Entry 7QTK (electron microscopy, 3.84 A resolution); this record covers chains B and C of the 3 polymer chains in the assembly.

[Chain B]
Protein: P2G3 Heavy Chain
Source organism: Homo sapiens
Chain sequence (228 residues; row label = number of the first residue in the row):
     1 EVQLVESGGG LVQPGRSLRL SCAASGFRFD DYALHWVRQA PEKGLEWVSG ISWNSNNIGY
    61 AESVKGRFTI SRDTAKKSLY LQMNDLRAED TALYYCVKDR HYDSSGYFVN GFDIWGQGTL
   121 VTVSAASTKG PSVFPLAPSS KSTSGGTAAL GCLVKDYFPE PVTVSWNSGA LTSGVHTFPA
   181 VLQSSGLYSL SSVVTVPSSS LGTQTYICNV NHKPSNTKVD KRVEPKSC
Disulfide bonds: C22-C96, C152-C208

[Chain C]
Protein: P2G3 Light Chain
Source organism: Homo sapiens
Chain sequence (214 residues; numbered 1 to 214; the number before each row is that of its first residue):
     1 DIQLTQSPSF LSASVGDRVT VTCRASQGIS SYVAWYQQKA GKAPTLLIYT ASTLQSGVPS
    61 RFSGSGSGTE FTLTISSLQP EDFATYYCQQ LHSYPVTFGQ GTRLDIERTV AAPSVFIFPP
   121 SDEQLKSGTA SVVCLLNNFY PREAKVQWKV DNALQSGNSQ ESVTEQDSKD STYSLSSTLT
   181 LSKADYEKHK VYACEVTHQG LSSPVTKSFN RGEC
Disulfide bonds: C23-C88, C134-C194

[Interface between chain B and chain C]
Inter-chain disulfides: C228(B)-C214(C)
Residue-residue contacts (55; chain B residue first):
  H35(B) - Y94(C)
  Q39(B) - Q38(C)  hydrogen bond
  G44(B) - Y87(C)
  L45(B) - Y87(C)  hydrophobic
  L45(B) - F98(C)  hydrophobic
  W47(B) - Y94(C)
  W47(B) - P95(C)  hydrophobic
  W47(B) - V96(C)  hydrophobic
  G50(B) - Y94(C)
  G59(B) - Y94(C)
  E62(B) - D1(C)
  R100(B) - Y49(C)
  R100(B) - Q55(C)
  S104(B) - Y94(C)
  S105(B) - L91(C)  hydrogen bond (side chain-backbone)
  S105(B) - S93(C)  hydrogen bond (side chain-backbone)
  S105(B) - Y94(C)
  G106(B) - L91(C)
  Y107(B) - Y32(C)
  F108(B) - Y32(C)
  F108(B) - T50(C)
  N110(B) - Y49(C)
  N110(B) - L91(C)
  G111(B) - Y36(C)
  F112(B) - Y36(C)  hydrogen bond (backbone-side chain)
  F112(B) - L46(C)
  D113(B) - L46(C)
  W115(B) - Y36(C)
  W115(B) - A43(C)  hydrophobic
  W115(B) - P44(C)
  G116(B) - A43(C)
  F134(B) - E123(C)
  F134(B) - Q124(C)
  P135(B) - S121(C)  hydrogen bond (backbone-side chain)
  L136(B) - F118(C)  hydrophobic
  K141(B) - F116(C)
  K141(B) - C214(C)  hydrogen bond (side chain-backbone)
  S142(B) - F116(C)
  S142(B) - F118(C)
  T143(B) - F116(C)
  A149(B) - F118(C)
  K155(B) - Q124(C)
  H176(B) - S174(C)
  F178(B) - L135(C)  hydrophobic
  F178(B) - S162(C)
  F178(B) - T164(C)
  F178(B) - S174(C)
  F178(B) - L175(C)
  F178(B) - S176(C)
  P179(B) - S162(C)
  P179(B) - V163(C)
  V181(B) - Q160(C)
  V181(B) - S162(C)
  L182(B) - Q160(C)
  C228(B) - C214(C)  disulfide
Also at the interface, not in a pair above, chain B (48 interface residues in all): E46, I51, N57, I58, Y95, V109, Q117, V133, A137, S144, L150, T177, V193, K226
Also at the interface, not in a pair above, chain C (37 interface residues in all): Q89, H92, S127, T129, N138, D167

[Summary]
48 residues of chain B face 37 of chain C across their interface, with 1 disulfide bond and 6 hydrogen bonds.
Polar pairs include Q39(B)-Q38(C), S105(B)-L91(C) and S105(B)-S93(C).
Chain B is P2G3 Heavy Chain and chain C is P2G3 Light Chain, both from Homo sapiens; the structure, SARS-CoV-2
S Omicron Spike B.1.1.529 - RBD down - 1-P2G3 Fab (Local), was determined by electron microscopy.
